PDB entry 1JP8 | X-ray diffraction, 2.30 A resolution | chain A

== Chain A ==
Protein: myoglobin
Organism: Physeter catodon
Reference sequence: P02185 (MYG_PHYCA); residue numbers follow UniProt; this construct covers 1-153
Sequence (153 residues; numbered 1 to 153; the number before each row is that of its first residue):
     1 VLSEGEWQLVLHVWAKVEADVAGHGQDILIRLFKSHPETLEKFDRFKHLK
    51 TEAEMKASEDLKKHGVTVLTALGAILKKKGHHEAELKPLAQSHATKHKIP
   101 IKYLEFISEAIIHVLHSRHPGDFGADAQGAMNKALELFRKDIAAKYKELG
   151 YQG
Unresolved in the structure: 153
Metal / ion sites: heme Fe near His93 (its only coordinating residue here)
Residues lining bound ligands: heme (HEM): Leu32, Thr39, Lys42, Phe43, Arg45, His64, Thr67, Val68, Ala71, Leu72, Leu89, Ser92, His93, His97, Ile99, Tyr103, Leu104, Ile107, Ile111, Phe138

== In short ==
Chain A binds heme.
Chain A is myoglobin (Physeter catodon); the structure, Sperm Whale met-Myoglobin (room temperature; high
pressure), was determined by X-ray diffraction, deposited together with 1JP6, 1JP9 and 1JPB.
